Entry 8XFX (X-ray diffraction, 2.30 A resolution); this record covers chain A.

== Chain A ==
Molecule: Exosome complex component Rrp41, Exosome complex component Rrp42
Source organism: Thermoplasma acidophilum (strain ATCC 25905 / DSM 1728 / JCM 9062 / NBRC 15155 / AMRC-C165)
Notes: EC 3.1.13.-
UniProtKB: chimeric construct of Q9HIP2, Q9HIP1: residues 0-280 from Q9HIP2 (RRP41_THEAC) positions 1-248 (offset varies); residues 281-540 from Q9HIP1 positions 1-260 (UniProt number = residue number - 280)
Chain sequence (508 residues; each row starts with the number of its first residue; note: 33 numbers in that range are skipped by the numbering (no residue carries them; nothing is unmodelled there); numbering starts at 0):
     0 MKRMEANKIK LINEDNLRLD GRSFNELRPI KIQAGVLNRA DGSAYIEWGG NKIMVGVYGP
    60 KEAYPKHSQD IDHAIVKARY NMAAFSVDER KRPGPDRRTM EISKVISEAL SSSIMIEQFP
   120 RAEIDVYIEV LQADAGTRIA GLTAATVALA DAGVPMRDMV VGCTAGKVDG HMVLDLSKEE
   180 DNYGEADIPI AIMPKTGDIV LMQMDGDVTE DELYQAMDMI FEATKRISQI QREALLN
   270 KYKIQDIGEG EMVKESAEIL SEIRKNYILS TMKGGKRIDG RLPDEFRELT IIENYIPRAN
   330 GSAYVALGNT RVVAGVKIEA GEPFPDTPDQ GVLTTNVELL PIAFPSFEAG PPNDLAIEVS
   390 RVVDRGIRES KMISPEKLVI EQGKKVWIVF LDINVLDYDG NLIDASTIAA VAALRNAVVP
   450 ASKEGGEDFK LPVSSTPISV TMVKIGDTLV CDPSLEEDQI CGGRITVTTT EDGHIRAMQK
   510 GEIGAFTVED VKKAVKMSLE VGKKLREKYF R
Unresolved in the structure: 0-8, 270-303, 539-540
Reported in the primary citation:
  - binding site for phosphate ion: Thr136

== Summary ==
The paper reports a binding site for phosphate ion at Thr136.
Chain A is Exosome complex component Rrp41, Exosome complex component Rrp42 (Thermoplasma acidophilum (strain
ATCC 25905 / DSM 1728 / JCM 9062 / NBRC 15155 / AMRC-C165)); the structure, Archaeal exosome subcomplex
(Rrp41-Rrp42), was determined by X-ray diffraction, deposited together with 8XIE.
